Entry 7N94 (X-ray diffraction, 2.85 A resolution); this record covers chains A and D of the 3 polymer chains in the assembly.

# Chain A
Molecule: LINE-1 retrotransposable element ORF2 protein
From: Homo sapiens
Notes: EC 2.7.7.49, 3.1.21.-
UniProtKB: O00370 (LORF2_HUMAN); residue numbers follow UniProt; this construct covers 1-238
Sequence (238 residues; numbered 1 to 238; the number before each row is that of its first residue):
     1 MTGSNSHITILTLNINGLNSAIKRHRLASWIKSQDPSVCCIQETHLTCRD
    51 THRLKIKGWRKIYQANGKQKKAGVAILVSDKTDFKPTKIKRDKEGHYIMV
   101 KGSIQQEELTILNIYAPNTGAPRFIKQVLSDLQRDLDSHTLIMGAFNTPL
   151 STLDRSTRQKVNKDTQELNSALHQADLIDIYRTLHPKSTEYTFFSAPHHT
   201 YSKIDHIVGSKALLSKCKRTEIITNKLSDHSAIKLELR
Not modelled in the structure: 1-6
Sequence notes: conflict Ile15 (Val in O00370), Ala21 (Pro in O00370), Thr152 (Ile in O00370), Ala175 (Thr in O00370); engineered mutation Ala145 (Asp in O00370), Lys226 (Tyr in O00370)
Swiss-Prot annotation at these positions:
  - binding site (Mg(2+)): Glu43
  - mutagenesis: Asn14 (N14A: Loss of endonuclease activity and reduced transposition efficiency), Glu43 (E43A: Loss of endonuclease activity), Asn147 (N147A: Reduced transposition efficiency; when associated with A-145), Arg155 (R155A: Reduced DNA nicking activity and reduced transposition efficiency), Thr192 (T192V: Reduced transposition efficiency), Ser202 (S202A: Reduced DNA nicking activity and reduced transposition efficiency), Ile204 (I204Y: Reduced DNA nicking activity and reduced transposition efficiency), Asp205 (D205G: Loss of endonuclease activity and reduced transposition efficiency), His230 (H230A: Loss of endonuclease activity and reduced transposition efficiency)
Reported in the primary citation:
  - binding site for the 18-nt DNA strand (chain D): Glu43, Tyr115, Asn147, His198
  - mutagenesis - R155A, S202A: decreased catalytic activity (citing earlier work)
  - mutagenesis - I204Y: abolished catalytic activity (citing earlier work)

# Chain D
Molecule: 18-nt DNA strand
Sequence (18 nucleotides; row label = number of the first residue in the row):
     1 GCTCCTTTTTAAGGGCTA

# Chain A / chain D interface
Residue-residue contacts (18; chain A residue first):
  Glu43(A) with DA11(D), phosphate contact
  Lys71(A) with DT9(D), salt bridge to the phosphate; DT10(D), salt bridge to the phosphate
  Tyr115(A) with DA11(D), phosphate contact
  Asn118(A) with DA11(D), phosphate contact; DA12(D), phosphate contact
  Asn147(A) with DA11(D), hydrogen bond to the phosphate
  Arg155(A) with DA12(D), salt bridge to the phosphate; DG13(D), salt bridge to the phosphate
  Thr157(A) with DG13(D), phosphate contact
  Phe193(A) with DA11(D), phosphate contact
  Ser195(A) with DA12(D), sugar contact
  His198(A) with DA12(D), hydrogen bond to the base; DG13(D), hydrogen bond to the sugar
  Thr200(A) with DG13(D), hydrogen bond to the phosphate
  Ser202(A) with DA12(D), hydrogen bond to the phosphate
  Ile204(A) with DA11(D), phosphate contact; DA12(D), phosphate contact
Also at the interface, not in a pair above, chain A (15 interface residues in all): His45, Pro197

# Overview
15 residues of chain A and 5 residues of chain D are in contact; the contacts include 5 hydrogen bonds and 4
salt bridges. Polar contacts include His198(A)-DA12(D), His198(A)-DG13(D) and Asn147(A)-DA11(D). From the
paper: a binding site for the 18-nt DNA strand (chain D) at Glu43(A), Tyr115(A) and Asn147(A) among others;
R155A and S202A of chain A reduce catalytic activity.
Here chain A is LINE-1 retrotransposable element ORF2 protein (Homo sapiens) and chain D is an 18-nt DNA
strand. Entry 7N94 (LINE-1 endonuclease domain complex with DNA) was determined by X-ray diffraction together
with 7N8K and 7N8S from the same study.
